Entry 6SNW (electron microscopy, 3.90 A resolution); this record covers chains B and E of the 5 polymer chains in the assembly.

# Chain B
Protein: Coxsackievirus VP2
Organism: Coxsackievirus A10
Notes: EC 3.4.22.29, 3.6.1.15, 3.4.22.28, 2.7.7.48
Reference sequence: Q6JKR9 (Q6JKR9_9ENTO); residues 1-255 here correspond to UniProt positions 70-324 (UniProt number = residue number + 69)
Chain sequence (255 residues; numbered 1 to 255; the number before each row is that of its first residue):
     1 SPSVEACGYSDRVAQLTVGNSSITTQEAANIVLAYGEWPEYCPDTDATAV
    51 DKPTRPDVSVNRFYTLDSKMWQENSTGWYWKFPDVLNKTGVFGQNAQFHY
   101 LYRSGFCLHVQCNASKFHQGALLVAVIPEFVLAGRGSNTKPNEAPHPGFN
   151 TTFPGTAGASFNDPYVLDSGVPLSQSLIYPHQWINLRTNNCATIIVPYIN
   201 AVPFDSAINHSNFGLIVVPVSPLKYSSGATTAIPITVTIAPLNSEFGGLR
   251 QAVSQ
Disordered / not traced: 1-9

# Chain E
Protein: Kremen protein 1
Organism: Homo sapiens
Reference sequence: Q96MU8 (KREM1_HUMAN), isoform Q96MU8-3; the construct has insertions or renumbered stretches relative to UniProt, so the offset changes along the chain: 21-324 = UniProt 23-326; 336-384 = UniProt 327-375
Chain sequence (378 residues; numbered 18 to 395; the number before each row is that of its first residue):
    18 ETGAPSPGLGPGPECFTANGADYRGTQNWTALQGGKPCLFWNETFQHPYN
    68 TLKYPNGEGGLGEHNYCRNPDGDVSPWCYVAEHEDGVYWKYCEIPACQMP
   118 GNLGCYKDHGNPPPLTGTSKTSNKLTIQTCISFCRSQRFKFAGMESGYAC
   168 FCGNNPDYWKYGEAASTECNSVCFGDHTQPCGGDGRIILFDTLVGACGGN
   218 YSAMSSVVYSPDFPDTYATGRVCYWTIRVPGASHIHFSFPLFDIRDSADM
   268 VELLDGYTHRVLARFHGRSRPPLSFNVSLDFVILYFFSDRINQAQGFAVL
   318 YQAVKEEGSENLYFQGGSLPQERPAVNQTVAEVITEQANLSVSAARSSKV
   368 LYVITTSPSHPPQTVPGTHHHHHHHHHH
Disordered / not traced: 18-28, 323-395
Construct notes: expression tag (18-20, 385-395); insertion (325-335)
Cystine bridges: Cys32-Cys114, Cys55-Cys95, Cys84-Cys109, Cys122-Cys186, Cys147-Cys167, Cys151-Cys169, Cys190-Cys198, Cys214-Cys240
Covalent attachments: N-acetylglucosamine (NAG) linked to Asn45, Asn59
What the authors report for this chain:
  - conformationally variable residues (order/disorder transition): Ala98 to Asp102
  - post-translational modification sites: Asn45, Asn59

# How chain B and chain E interact
Residue-residue contacts (11):
  Asn138(B) - Tyr105(E)  hydrogen bond
  Thr139(B) - Tyr105(E)
  Lys140(B) - Asp90(E)  salt bridge
  Lys140(B) - Tyr105(E)  hydrogen bond (backbone-side chain)
  Lys140(B) - Trp106(E)
  Lys140(B) - Tyr108(E)
  Pro141(B) - Trp106(E)
  Asn142(B) - Asp90(E)
  Asn142(B) - Tyr108(E)  hydrogen bond
  Glu143(B) - Asp88(E)
  Glu143(B) - Asp90(E)
Also at the interface, not in a pair above, chain E (8 interface residues in all): Gly89, Val91, Trp94
From the paper, about this interface:
  - pairs named by the authors: Lys140(B)-Trp106(E), Tyr105(E)-Lys140(B), Tyr108(E)-Lys140(B)
  - interface residues, chain B: Lys140(B), Pro141(B)

# Summary
6 residues of chain B and 8 residues of chain E are in contact, with 3 hydrogen bonds and 1 salt bridge. Polar
contacts include Lys140(B)-Asp90(E), Asn138(B)-Tyr105(E) and Lys140(B)-Tyr105(E). The paper describes contacts
between Lys140(B) and Trp106(E), Tyr105(E) and Lys140(B) and Tyr108(E) and Lys140(B). From the paper:
interface residues Lys140(B) and Pro141(B); modification sites Asn45(E) and Asn59(E).
Here chain B is Coxsackievirus VP2 (Coxsackievirus A10) and chain E is Kremen protein 1 (Homo sapiens). Entry
6SNW (Structure of Coxsackievirus A10 complexed with its receptor KREMEN1) was determined by electron
microscopy together with 6SMG and 6SNB from the same study.
